PDB entry 6GFF | X-ray diffraction, 3.10 A resolution | chains D and I of the 7 polymer chains in the assembly

[Chain D]
Protein: Transforming growth factor beta-1
Organism: Homo sapiens
Notes: fragment: Mature
Reference sequence: P01137 (TGFB1_HUMAN); residue numbers follow UniProt; this construct covers 279-390
Amino-acid sequence (112 residues; each row starts with the number of its first residue):
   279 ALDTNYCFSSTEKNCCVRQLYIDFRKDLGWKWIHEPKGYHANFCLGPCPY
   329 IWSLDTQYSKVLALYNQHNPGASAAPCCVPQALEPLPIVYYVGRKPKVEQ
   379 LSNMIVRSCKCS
Disordered / not traced: 279
Disulfides: C285-C294, C293-C356, C322-C387, C326-C389
UniProt features mapped onto this chain:
  - natural variant: C387 (C387R: In IBDIMDE)

[Chain I]
Protein: Leucine-rich repeat-containing protein 32
Organism: Homo sapiens
Reference sequence: Q14392 (LRC32_HUMAN); residues 20-628 here = UniProt positions 20-628
Amino-acid sequence (618 residues; numbered 20 to 637; the number before each row is that of its first residue):
    20 HQDKVPCKMVDKKVSCQVLGLLQVPSVLPPDTETLDLSGNQLRSILASPL
    70 GFYTALRHLDLSTNEISFLQPGAFQALTHLEHLSLAHNRLAMATALSAGG
   120 LGPLPRVTSLDLSGNSLYSGLLERLLGEAPSLHTLSLAENSLTRLTRHTF
   170 RDMPALEQLDLHSNVLMDIEDGAFEGLPRLTHLNLSRNSLTCISDFSLQQ
   220 LRVLDLSCNSIEAFQTASQPQAEFQLTWLDLRENKLLHFPDLAALPRLIY
   270 LNLSNNLIRLPTGPPQDSKGIHAPSEGWSALPLSAPSGNASGRPLSQLLN
   320 LDLSYNEIELIPDSFLEHLTSLCFLNLSRNCLRTFEARRLGSLPCLMLLD
   370 LSHNALETLELGARALGSLRTLLLQGNALRDLPPYTFANLASLQRLNLQG
   420 NRVSPCGGPDEPGPSGCVAFSGITSLRSLSLVDNEIELLRAGAFLHTPLT
   470 ELDLSSNPGLEVATGALGGLEASLEVLALQGNGLMVLQVDLPCFICLKRL
   520 NLAENRLSHLPAWTQAVSLEVLDLRNNSFSLLPGSAMGGLETSLRRLYLQ
   570 GNPLSCCGNGWLAAQLHQGRVDVDATQDLICRFSSQEEVSLSHVRPEDCE
   620 KGGLKNINLEAAENLYFQ
Disordered / not traced: 281-289, 300-311, 592-637
Construct notes: expression tag (629-637)
Disulfides: C26-C35, C425-C436
Glycans and other covalent adducts: N-acetylglucosamine (NAG) linked to N203, N271, N345, N545

[Interface between chain D and chain I]
Residue-residue contacts (36; chain D residue first):
  K291(D) with E295(I)
  L323(D) with P293(I); S294(I); E295(I); G296(I)
  G324(D) with S294(I), hydrogen bond (backbone-backbone)
  P325(D) with T210(I); S294(I); E295(I)
  P327(D) with M186(I), hydrophobic; S208(I); T210(I)
  Y328(D) with S208(I), hydrogen bond (backbone-side chain); S229(I)
  I329(D) with V184(I), hydrophobic; S208(I)
  W330(D) with R206(I); N207(I); C227(I), hydrogen bond (side chain-backbone)
  L332(D) with E158(I); N159(I); S182(I)
  T334(D) with S135(I)
  Q335(D) with S135(I); S160(I)
  Y336(D) with A110(I), hydrophobic; S135(I); Y137(I), hydrophobic; L140(I); S160(I), hydrogen bond (backbone-side chain)
  K338(D) with Y137(I)
  V339(D) with S160(I); T162(I); V184(I), hydrophobic
  L342(D) with T162(I)
  H346(D) with M186(I), hydrogen bond
Interface residues without a listed pair, chain D (17 interface residues in all): N292
Interface residues without a listed pair, chain I (22 interface residues in all): E231

[Overview]
17 residues of chain D and 22 residues of chain I are in contact; the contacts include 5 hydrogen bonds. Polar
pairs include Y328(D)-S208(I), W330(D)-C227(I) and Y336(D)-S160(I). N-acetylglucosamine is covalently linked
to N203(I), N271(I), N345(I) and N545(I).
Chain D is Transforming growth factor beta-1 and chain I is Leucine-rich repeat-containing protein 32, both
from Homo sapiens; the structure, Structure of GARP (LRRC32) in complex with latent TGF-beta1 and MHG-8 Fab,
was determined by X-ray diffraction.
